Entry 4G9F (X-ray diffraction, 1.90 A resolution); this record covers chains A and B of the 5 polymer chains in the assembly.

# Chain A
Protein: HLA class I histocompatibility antigen, B-27 alpha chain
From: Homo sapiens
Reference sequence: P03989 (1B27_HUMAN); residues 1-276 here correspond to UniProt positions 25-300 (UniProt number = residue number + 24)
Chain sequence (276 residues; each row starts with the number of its first residue):
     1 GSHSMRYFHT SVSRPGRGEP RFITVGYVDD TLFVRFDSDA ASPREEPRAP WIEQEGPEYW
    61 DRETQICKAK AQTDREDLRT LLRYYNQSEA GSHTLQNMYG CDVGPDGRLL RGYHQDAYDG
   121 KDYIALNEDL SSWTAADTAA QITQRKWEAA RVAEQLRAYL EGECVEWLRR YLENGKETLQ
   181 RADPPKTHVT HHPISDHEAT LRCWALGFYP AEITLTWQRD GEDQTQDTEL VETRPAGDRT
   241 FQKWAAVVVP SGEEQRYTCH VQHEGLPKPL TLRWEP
Disulfides: Cys101-Cys164, Cys203-Cys259

# Chain B
Protein: Beta-2-microglobulin
From: Homo sapiens
Reference sequence: P61769 (B2MG_HUMAN); residues 1-99 here correspond to UniProt positions 21-119 (UniProt number = residue number + 20)
Chain sequence (100 residues; row label = number of the first residue in the row; numbering starts at 0):
     0 MIQRTPKIQV YSRHPAENGK SNFLNCYVSG FHPSDIEVDL LKNGERIEKV EHSDLSFSKD
    60 WSFYLLYYTE FTPTEKDEYA CRVNHVTLSQ PKIVKWDRDM
Sequence notes: initiating methionine (0)
Curated features (UniProtKB/Swiss-Prot):
  - modified residue: Gln2 (Pyrrolidone carboxylic acid)
  - glycosylation: Ile1 (N-linked (Glc) (glycation) isoleucine), Lys19 (N-linked (Glc) (glycation) lysine), Lys41 (N-linked (Glc) (glycation) lysine), Lys48 (N-linked (Glc) (glycation) lysine), Lys58 (N-linked (Glc) (glycation) lysine), Lys91 (N-linked (Glc) (glycation) lysine), Lys94 (N-linked (Glc) (glycation) lysine)
Disulfides: Cys25-Cys80

# Interface between chain A and chain B
Residue-residue contacts (52; chain A residue first):
  Phe8(A) with Ser55(B); Phe56(B), hydrophobic
  His9(A) with Phe56(B)
  Thr10(A) with Leu54(B); Phe56(B); Phe62(B)
  Val12(A) with Ser33(B)
  Ile23(A) with Leu54(B)
  Val25(A) with Asp53(B); Ser55(B)
  Tyr27(A) with Tyr63(B), hydrogen bond
  Arg35(A) with Asp53(B), salt bridge
  Ser92(A) with Met0(B)
  His93(A) with Met0(B)
  Thr94(A) with Phe62(B)
  Gln96(A) with His31(B), hydrogen bond; Phe56(B); Trp60(B), hydrogen bond (side chain-backbone); Phe62(B)
  Asn97(A) with Phe56(B)
  Gln115(A) with Trp60(B)
  Asp116(A) with Trp60(B)
  Ala117(A) with Trp60(B), hydrophobic
  Asp119(A) with Met0(B); Ile1(B); His31(B)
  Gly120(A) with Ile1(B); His31(B); Trp60(B)
  Lys121(A) with Ile1(B)
  Asp122(A) with Trp60(B), hydrogen bond
  Arg202(A) with Met99(B), hydrogen bond (side chain-backbone)
  Trp204(A) with Asp98(B); Met99(B), hydrophobic
  Glu232(A) with Lys6(B), salt bridge; Gln8(B), hydrogen bond (backbone-side chain); Tyr26(B), hydrogen bond; Ser28(B), hydrogen bond
  Arg234(A) with Gln8(B), hydrogen bond; Tyr10(B); Tyr26(B); Met99(B), hydrogen bond
  Pro235(A) with Tyr10(B), hydrogen bond (backbone-side chain); Tyr26(B)
  Ala236(A) with Arg12(B); Asn24(B), hydrogen bond (backbone-side chain)
  Gly237(A) with Arg12(B), hydrogen bond (backbone-side chain); Leu65(B)
  Asp238(A) with His13(B)
  Gln242(A) with Tyr10(B); Ser11(B); Arg12(B), hydrogen bond (side chain-backbone)
Other interface residues (no listed pair), chain A (36 interface residues in all): Asp37, Arg48, Met98, His192, Val231, Thr233, Trp244
Other interface residues (no listed pair), chain B (25 interface residues in all): Asp34, Asp59

# Summary
36 residues of chain A face 25 of chain B across their interface, with 14 hydrogen bonds and 2 salt bridges.
Polar pairs include Arg35(A)-Asp53(B), Glu232(A)-Lys6(B) and Tyr27(A)-Tyr63(B).
Here chain A is HLA class I histocompatibility antigen, B-27 alpha chain and chain B is Beta-2-microglobulin,
both from Homo sapiens. Entry 4G9F (Crystal Structure of C12C TCR-HLAB2705-KK10-L6M) was determined by X-ray
diffraction, deposited together with 4G8G, 4G8I and 4G9D.
